PDB entry 4FVD | X-ray diffraction, 1.66 A resolution | chains A and C

[Chain A]
Protein: 2A proteinase
Organism: Human enterovirus 71
Notes: EC 3.4.22.29
UniProtKB: A9XG43 (A9XG43_9ENTO); residues 1-150 here correspond to UniProt positions 863-1012 (UniProt number = residue number + 862)
Sequence (152 residues; each row starts with the number of its first residue; numbers below 1 keep their minus sign (Gly-1 is residue -1)):
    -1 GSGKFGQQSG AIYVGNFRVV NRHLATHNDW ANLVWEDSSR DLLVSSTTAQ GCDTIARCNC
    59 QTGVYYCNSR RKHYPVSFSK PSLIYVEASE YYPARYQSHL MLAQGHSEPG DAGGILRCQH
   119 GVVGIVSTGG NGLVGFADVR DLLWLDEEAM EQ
Unresolved in the structure: -1 to 6, 145-150
Disulfides: Cys50 forms a disulfide with the same residue of a neighbouring copy of this chain
Construct notes: expression tag (-1 to 0); engineered mutation Ala110 (Cys972 in A9XG43)
Bound ions: Zn2+: Cys56, Cys58, Cys116, His118

[Chain C]
Protein: 10-mer peptide from 2A proteinase
Organism: Human enterovirus 71
UniProtKB: A9XG43 (A9XG43_9ENTO); residues -3 to 4 here correspond to UniProt positions 859-866 (UniProt number = residue number + 862)
Sequence (10 residues; each row starts with the number of its first residue; numbers below 1 keep their minus sign (Gly-5 is residue -5)):
    -5 GSITTLGKFG
Unresolved in the structure: -5 to -2, 3-4
Construct notes: expression tag (-5 to -4)

[Chain A / chain C interface]
Contacting residue pairs - 24 pairs, chain A then chain C:
  His21(A) - Thr-1(C)
  His21(A) - Leu0(C)
  His21(A) - Gly1(C)  hydrogen bond (side chain-backbone)
  Leu22(A) - Gly1(C)
  Asp39(A) - Thr-1(C)
  Val84(A) - Thr-1(C)
  Ser87(A) - Thr-1(C)  hydrogen bond (side chain-backbone)
  Tyr89(A) - Thr-1(C)
  Tyr89(A) - Leu0(C)
  Tyr89(A) - Gly1(C)  hydrogen bond (side chain-backbone)
  Tyr90(A) - Thr-1(C)
  Arg93(A) - Thr-1(C)  hydrogen bond
  Gln95(A) - Thr-1(C)  hydrogen bond
  Glu106(A) - Leu0(C)
  Pro107(A) - Leu0(C)  hydrophobic
  Pro107(A) - Lys2(C)
  Gly108(A) - Lys2(C)
  Ala110(A) - Leu0(C)  hydrophobic
  Ala110(A) - Gly1(C)
  Val124(A) - Leu0(C)  hydrophobic
  Ser125(A) - Thr-1(C)
  Ser125(A) - Leu0(C)  hydrogen bond (backbone-backbone)
  Thr126(A) - Thr-1(C)
  Thr126(A) - Leu0(C)
Also at the interface, not in a pair above, chain A (19 interface residues in all): Ser105, Asp109, Gly127

[Summary]
19 residues of chain A and 4 residues of chain C are in contact, with 6 hydrogen bonds. Among the polar pairs
are His21(A)-Gly1(C), Ser87(A)-Thr-1(C) and Tyr89(A)-Gly1(C). Cys56(A), Cys58(A), Cys116(A) and His118(A) form
the Zn2+ site.
Chain A is 2A proteinase and chain C is a 10-mer peptide from 2A proteinase, both from Human enterovirus 71;
the structure, Crystal structure of EV71 2A proteinase C110A mutant in complex with substrate, was determined
by X-ray diffraction together with 4FVB from the same study.
